PDB entry 6HW4 | X-ray diffraction, 2.90 A resolution | chains R and S of the 28 polymer chains in the assembly

== Chain R ==
Molecule: Proteasome subunit alpha type-5
From: Saccharomyces cerevisiae (strain ATCC 204508 / S288c)
Notes: EC 3.4.25.1
UniProtKB: P32379 (PSA5_YEAST); residues -7 to 252 here correspond to UniProt positions 1-260 (UniProt number = residue number + 8)
Sequence (260 residues; numbered -7 to 252; the number before each row is that of its first residue; numbers below 1 keep their minus sign (Met-7 is residue -7)):
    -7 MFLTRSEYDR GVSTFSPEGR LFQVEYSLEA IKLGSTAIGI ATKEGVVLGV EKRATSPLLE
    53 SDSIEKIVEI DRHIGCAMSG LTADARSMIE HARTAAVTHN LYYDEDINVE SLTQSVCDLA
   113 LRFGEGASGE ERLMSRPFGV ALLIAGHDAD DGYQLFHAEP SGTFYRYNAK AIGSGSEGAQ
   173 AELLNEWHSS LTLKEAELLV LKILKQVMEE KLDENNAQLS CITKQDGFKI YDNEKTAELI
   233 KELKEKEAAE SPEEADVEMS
Not modelled in the structure: -7 to 0, 118-124, 243-252

== Chain S ==
Molecule: Proteasome subunit alpha type-6
From: Saccharomyces cerevisiae (strain ATCC 204508 / S288c)
Notes: EC 3.4.25.1
UniProtKB: P40302 (PSA6_YEAST); residues 0-233 here correspond to UniProt positions 1-234 (UniProt number = residue number + 1)
Sequence (234 residues; numbered 0 to 233; the number before each row is that of its first residue; numbering starts at 0):
     0 MFRNNYDGDT VTFSPTGRLF QVEYALEAIK QGSVTVGLRS NTHAVLVALK RNADELSSYQ
    60 KKIIKCDEHM GLSLAGLAPD ARVLSNYLRQ QCNYSSLVFN RKLAVERAGH LLCDKAQKNT
   120 QSYGGRPYGV GLLIIGYDKS GAHLLEFQPS GNVTELYGTA IGARSQGAKT YLERTLDTFI
   180 KIDGNPDELI KAGVEAISQS LRDESLTVDN LSIAIVGKDT PFTIYDGEAV AKYI
Not modelled in the structure: 0-2
Swiss-Prot annotation at these positions:
  - modified residue: Ser13 (Phosphoserine)
  - cross-link: Lys190 (Glycyl lysine isopeptide (Lys-Gly) (interchain with G-Cter in ubiquitin))

== Chain R / chain S interface ==
Pairs across the interface (45; chain R residue first):
  Arg2(R) - Gly7(S)
  Ser5(R) - Arg125(S)
  Thr6(R) - Gly7(S)
  Thr6(R) - Gln20(S)
  Phe7(R) - Gln20(S)  hydrogen bond (backbone-side chain)
  Phe7(R) - Tyr23(S)
  Phe7(R) - Ala24(S)  hydrophobic
  Phe7(R) - Leu76(S)  hydrophobic
  Phe7(R) - Arg125(S)
  Phe7(R) - Pro126(S)
  Phe7(R) - Gly128(S)
  Ser8(R) - Tyr23(S)
  Pro9(R) - Tyr23(S)  hydrophobic
  Pro9(R) - Glu26(S)
  Glu10(R) - Glu26(S)
  Glu10(R) - Gln30(S)
  Gly11(R) - Tyr23(S)
  Gly11(R) - Ala27(S)
  Leu13(R) - Arg125(S)
  Gln106(R) - Arg81(S)  hydrogen bond
  Asp110(R) - Arg81(S)  salt bridge
  Leu113(R) - Pro78(S)  hydrophobic
  Leu113(R) - Asp79(S)
  Leu113(R) - Arg125(S)
  Glu117(R) - Tyr122(S)
  Ser153(R) - Pro78(S)
  Gly154(R) - Pro78(S)
  Thr155(R) - Gln59(S)
  Phe156(R) - Gln59(S)
  Tyr157(R) - Arg50(S)
  Tyr157(R) - Ala52(S)
  Tyr157(R) - Ser57(S)
  Tyr157(R) - Gln59(S)
  Arg158(R) - Ser56(S)
  Arg158(R) - Ser57(S)  hydrogen bond (backbone-backbone)
  Tyr159(R) - Ala52(S)
  Tyr159(R) - Asp53(S)
  Tyr159(R) - Leu55(S)
  Tyr159(R) - Ser56(S)
  Asn160(R) - Leu55(S)  hydrogen bond (backbone-backbone)
  Ala161(R) - Leu55(S)
  Gln172(R) - Asp53(S)  hydrogen bond
  Gln172(R) - Leu55(S)
  Leu175(R) - Leu55(S)
  Leu176(R) - Leu55(S)
Interface residues without a listed pair, chain R (27 interface residues in all): Gly3, Trp179
Interface residues without a listed pair, chain S (26 interface residues in all): Asp6, Asn51, Glu54, Gly123

== In short ==
The interface between chain R and chain S involves 27 residues on one side and 26 on the other; the contacts
include 5 hydrogen bonds and 1 salt bridge. Polar pairs include Asp110(R)-Arg81(S), Phe7(R)-Gln20(S) and
Gln106(R)-Arg81(S).
Chain R is Proteasome subunit alpha type-5 and chain S is Proteasome subunit alpha type-6, both from
Saccharomyces cerevisiae (strain ATCC 204508 / S288c); the structure, Yeast 20S proteasome in complex with 16,
was determined by X-ray diffraction (same publication as 6HTB, 6HTC, 6HTD, 6HTP, 6HTR, 6HUB and 30 further
entries).
